PDB entry 8EAE | X-ray diffraction, 2.56 A resolution | chains C and J of the 6 polymer chains in the assembly

== Chain C ==
Molecule: Cyclic GMP-AMP synthase
Organism: Mus musculus
Notes: EC 2.7.7.86
Reference sequence: Q8C6L5 (CGAS_MOUSE); residues 147-507 here = UniProt positions 147-507
Chain sequence (364 residues; numbered 144 to 507; the number before each row is that of its first residue):
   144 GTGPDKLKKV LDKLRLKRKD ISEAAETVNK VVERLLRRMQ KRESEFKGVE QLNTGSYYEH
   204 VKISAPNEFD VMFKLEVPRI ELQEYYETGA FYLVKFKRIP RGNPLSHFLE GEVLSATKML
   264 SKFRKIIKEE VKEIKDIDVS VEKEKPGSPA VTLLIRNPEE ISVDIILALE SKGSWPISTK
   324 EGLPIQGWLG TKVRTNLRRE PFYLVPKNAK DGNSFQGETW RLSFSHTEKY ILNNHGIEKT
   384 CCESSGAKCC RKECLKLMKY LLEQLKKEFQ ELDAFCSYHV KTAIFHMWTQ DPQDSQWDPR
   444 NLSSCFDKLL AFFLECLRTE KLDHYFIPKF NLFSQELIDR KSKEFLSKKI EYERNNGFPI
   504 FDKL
Unresolved in the structure: 144-147, 240-246, 252-255, 507
Construct notes: expression tag (144-146)
Bound ions: Mg2+: Glu-211, Asp-213 (together with VLO); Zn2+: His-378, Cys-384, Cys-385, Cys-392
Small-molecule neighbours: VLO: Thr-197, Gly-198, Ser-199, Glu-202, Lys-205, Glu-211, Asp-213, Met-215, Ser-291, Pro-292, Ala-293, Asp-307, Ile-309, Val-348, Lys-350, Arg-364, Ser-366, Ser-368, Lys-402, Cys-419, Ser-420, Tyr-421, Lys-424, His-467
Swiss-Prot annotation at these positions:
  - region: Lys-372 to Lys-395 (DNA-binding)
  - motif: Leu-154 to Leu-159 (Nuclear export signal), Asp-281 to Ser-291 (Nuclear localization signal)
  - binding site (GTP): Thr-197, Asp-307, Arg-364 to Glu-371
  - binding site (ATP): Ser-199, Glu-371, Lys-402, Ser-420 to Lys-424
  - binding site (Mg(2+)): Glu-211, Asp-213, Asp-307
  - binding site (2',3'-cGAMP): Asp-213, Gly-290, Asp-307, Lys-350, Arg-364 to Ser-366
  - binding site (Zn(2+)): His-378, Cys-384, Cys-385, Cys-392
  - site: Arg-241 (Arginine-anchor), Asp-307, Ile-308 (Cleavage)
  - modified residue: Lys-156 (N6-lactoyllysine), Glu-176 (PolyADP-ribosyl glutamic acid), Ser-199 (Phosphoserine), Tyr-201 (Phosphotyrosine), Glu-272 (5-glutamyl polyglutamate), Ser-291 (Phosphoserine), Glu-302 (5-glutamyl glutamate), Lys-372 (N6-acetyllysine), Lys-382 (N6-acetyllysine), Lys-402 (N6-acetyllysine), Ser-420 (Phosphoserine), Lys-491 (N6-methyllysine)
  - lipidation (S-palmitoyl cysteine): Cys-392, Cys-393, Cys-459
  - cross-link (Glycyl lysine isopeptide (Lys-Gly)): Lys-217 (interchain with G-Cter in SUMO), Lys-271 (interchain with G-Cter in ubiquitin), Lys-335 (interchain with G-Cter in SUMO), Lys-372 (interchain with G-Cter in SUMO), Lys-382 (interchain with G-Cter in SUMO), Lys-399 (interchain with G-Cter in ubiquitin), Lys-402 (interchain with G-Cter in ubiquitin), Lys-409 (interchain with G-Cter in ubiquitin), Lys-410 (interchain with G-Cter in ubiquitin), Lys-464 (interchain with G-Cter in SUMO)
  - mutagenesis: Lys-156 (K156Q: Mimics lactylation; knockin mice show higher mortality following HSV-1 infection), Asn-172 (N172K: Induces alteration of the DNA-binding surface and leads to decreased synthesis of cyclic GMP-AMP (cGAMP); when associated with L-180), Glu-176 (E176A: Abolished poly-ADP-ribosylation by PARP1, stimulating interferon production in knockin mice), Arg-180 (R180L: Induces alteration of the DNA-binding surface and leads to decreased synthesis of cyclic GMP-AMP (cGAMP); when associated with K-182), Gly-198 (G198A: Abolishes stimulation of interferon production; when associated with A-199), Ser-199 (S199A: Abolishes stimulation of interferon production; when associated with A-199), Tyr-201 (Y201E: Phosphomimetic mutant; reduced translocation to the nucleus following treatment with etoposide), Glu-211 to Asp-213 (Abolished nucleotidyltransferase activity. Does not affect nuclear localization and tethering to chromatin), Glu-211 (E211A: Abolishes ability to promote type-I interferon production), Asp-213 (D213A: Abolishes ability to promote type-I interferon production), Lys-217 (K217R: Reduced sumoylation), Arg-222 (R222E: Impaired tethering to chromatin, leading to constitutive activation in the absence of DNA), 31 further mutagenesis entries in UniProt
Reported in the primary citation:
  - binding site for the ligand VLO: Asp-307
  - mutagenesis - E211Q/D213N: abolished catalytic activity
  - specificity-determining residues: His-467 (proposed by the authors, not directly observed)
  - mutagenesis - R364A (33-fold), H467A: decreased catalytic activity on ATP/GTP
  - mutagenesis - H467A (2-fold): increased catalytic activity on GTP/GTP
  - specificity-determining residues: Ile-309, Arg-364
  - mutagenesis - R364A (10-fold): decreased catalytic activity on GTP/GTP
  - mutagenesis - R364A (4-fold): increased catalytic activity on ATP/ATP

== Chain J ==
Molecule: Palindromic DNA18
Organism: DNA molecule
Sequence (18 nucleotides; each row starts with the number of its first residue):
     1 ATCTGTACAT GTACAGAT

== Interface between chain C and chain J ==
Pairs across the interface - 15 pairs, chain C then chain J:
  Lys-151(C) / DT2(J)  phosphate contact
  Arg-161(C) / DA7(J)  base contact
  Arg-161(C) / DC8(J)  hydrogen bond to the base
  Arg-161(C) / DA9(J)  sugar contact
  Ser-165(C) / DA9(J)  hydrogen bond to the phosphate
  Ser-165(C) / DT10(J)  hydrogen bond to the phosphate
  Ala-168(C) / DT10(J)  phosphate contact
  Ala-168(C) / DG11(J)  phosphate contact
  Asn-172(C) / DG11(J)  hydrogen bond to the phosphate
  Asn-196(C) / DT12(J)  hydrogen bond to the phosphate
  Tyr-200(C) / DT10(J)  hydrogen bond to the phosphate
  Tyr-200(C) / DG11(J)  hydrogen bond to the phosphate
  Tyr-201(C) / DG11(J)  phosphate contact
  Tyr-201(C) / DT12(J)  phosphate contact
  Lys-372(C) / DT12(J)  salt bridge to the phosphate
Also at the interface, not in a pair above, chain C (10 interface residues in all): Ile-164

== Summary ==
10 residues of chain C face 7 of chain J across their interface; the contacts include 7 hydrogen bonds and 1
salt bridge. Polar pairs include Arg-161(C)/DC8(J), Ser-165(C)/DA9(J) and Ser-165(C)/DT10(J). From the paper:
a binding site for the ligand VLO at Asp-307(C); R364A and H467A of chain C reduce catalytic activity on
ATP/GTP.
Chain C is Cyclic GMP-AMP synthase (Mus musculus) and chain J is Palindromic DNA18 (DNA molecule); the
structure, Structure of Ternary Complex of cGAS with dsDNA and Bound 5-pppG(2,5)pI, was determined by X-ray
diffraction together with 7UUX, 7UXW, 7UYQ, 7UYZ, 7UZR, 7V0W and 14 further entries from the same study.
